PDB entry 7PW8 | electron microscopy, 2.82 A resolution | chains A and B of the 3 polymer chains in the assembly

== Chain A ==
Molecule: SMG1, Serine/threonine-protein kinase SMG1
From: Homo sapiens
Notes: EC 2.7.11.1
UniProtKB: Q96Q15 (SMG1_HUMAN); the construct has insertions or renumbered stretches relative to UniProt, so the offset changes along the chain: 311-1638 = UniProt 311-1638; 1727-1978 = UniProt 1727-1978; 2035-2056 = UniProt 1895-1916; 2088-3661 = UniProt 2088-3661
Amino-acid sequence (3657 residues; each row starts with the number of its first residue; note: 46 numbers in that range are skipped by the numbering (no residue carries them; nothing is unmodelled there); a row labelled like 1638A-1638K holds insertion residues (1638A, then the next letters in order); X marks 481 residues of unknown identity (built as UNK)):
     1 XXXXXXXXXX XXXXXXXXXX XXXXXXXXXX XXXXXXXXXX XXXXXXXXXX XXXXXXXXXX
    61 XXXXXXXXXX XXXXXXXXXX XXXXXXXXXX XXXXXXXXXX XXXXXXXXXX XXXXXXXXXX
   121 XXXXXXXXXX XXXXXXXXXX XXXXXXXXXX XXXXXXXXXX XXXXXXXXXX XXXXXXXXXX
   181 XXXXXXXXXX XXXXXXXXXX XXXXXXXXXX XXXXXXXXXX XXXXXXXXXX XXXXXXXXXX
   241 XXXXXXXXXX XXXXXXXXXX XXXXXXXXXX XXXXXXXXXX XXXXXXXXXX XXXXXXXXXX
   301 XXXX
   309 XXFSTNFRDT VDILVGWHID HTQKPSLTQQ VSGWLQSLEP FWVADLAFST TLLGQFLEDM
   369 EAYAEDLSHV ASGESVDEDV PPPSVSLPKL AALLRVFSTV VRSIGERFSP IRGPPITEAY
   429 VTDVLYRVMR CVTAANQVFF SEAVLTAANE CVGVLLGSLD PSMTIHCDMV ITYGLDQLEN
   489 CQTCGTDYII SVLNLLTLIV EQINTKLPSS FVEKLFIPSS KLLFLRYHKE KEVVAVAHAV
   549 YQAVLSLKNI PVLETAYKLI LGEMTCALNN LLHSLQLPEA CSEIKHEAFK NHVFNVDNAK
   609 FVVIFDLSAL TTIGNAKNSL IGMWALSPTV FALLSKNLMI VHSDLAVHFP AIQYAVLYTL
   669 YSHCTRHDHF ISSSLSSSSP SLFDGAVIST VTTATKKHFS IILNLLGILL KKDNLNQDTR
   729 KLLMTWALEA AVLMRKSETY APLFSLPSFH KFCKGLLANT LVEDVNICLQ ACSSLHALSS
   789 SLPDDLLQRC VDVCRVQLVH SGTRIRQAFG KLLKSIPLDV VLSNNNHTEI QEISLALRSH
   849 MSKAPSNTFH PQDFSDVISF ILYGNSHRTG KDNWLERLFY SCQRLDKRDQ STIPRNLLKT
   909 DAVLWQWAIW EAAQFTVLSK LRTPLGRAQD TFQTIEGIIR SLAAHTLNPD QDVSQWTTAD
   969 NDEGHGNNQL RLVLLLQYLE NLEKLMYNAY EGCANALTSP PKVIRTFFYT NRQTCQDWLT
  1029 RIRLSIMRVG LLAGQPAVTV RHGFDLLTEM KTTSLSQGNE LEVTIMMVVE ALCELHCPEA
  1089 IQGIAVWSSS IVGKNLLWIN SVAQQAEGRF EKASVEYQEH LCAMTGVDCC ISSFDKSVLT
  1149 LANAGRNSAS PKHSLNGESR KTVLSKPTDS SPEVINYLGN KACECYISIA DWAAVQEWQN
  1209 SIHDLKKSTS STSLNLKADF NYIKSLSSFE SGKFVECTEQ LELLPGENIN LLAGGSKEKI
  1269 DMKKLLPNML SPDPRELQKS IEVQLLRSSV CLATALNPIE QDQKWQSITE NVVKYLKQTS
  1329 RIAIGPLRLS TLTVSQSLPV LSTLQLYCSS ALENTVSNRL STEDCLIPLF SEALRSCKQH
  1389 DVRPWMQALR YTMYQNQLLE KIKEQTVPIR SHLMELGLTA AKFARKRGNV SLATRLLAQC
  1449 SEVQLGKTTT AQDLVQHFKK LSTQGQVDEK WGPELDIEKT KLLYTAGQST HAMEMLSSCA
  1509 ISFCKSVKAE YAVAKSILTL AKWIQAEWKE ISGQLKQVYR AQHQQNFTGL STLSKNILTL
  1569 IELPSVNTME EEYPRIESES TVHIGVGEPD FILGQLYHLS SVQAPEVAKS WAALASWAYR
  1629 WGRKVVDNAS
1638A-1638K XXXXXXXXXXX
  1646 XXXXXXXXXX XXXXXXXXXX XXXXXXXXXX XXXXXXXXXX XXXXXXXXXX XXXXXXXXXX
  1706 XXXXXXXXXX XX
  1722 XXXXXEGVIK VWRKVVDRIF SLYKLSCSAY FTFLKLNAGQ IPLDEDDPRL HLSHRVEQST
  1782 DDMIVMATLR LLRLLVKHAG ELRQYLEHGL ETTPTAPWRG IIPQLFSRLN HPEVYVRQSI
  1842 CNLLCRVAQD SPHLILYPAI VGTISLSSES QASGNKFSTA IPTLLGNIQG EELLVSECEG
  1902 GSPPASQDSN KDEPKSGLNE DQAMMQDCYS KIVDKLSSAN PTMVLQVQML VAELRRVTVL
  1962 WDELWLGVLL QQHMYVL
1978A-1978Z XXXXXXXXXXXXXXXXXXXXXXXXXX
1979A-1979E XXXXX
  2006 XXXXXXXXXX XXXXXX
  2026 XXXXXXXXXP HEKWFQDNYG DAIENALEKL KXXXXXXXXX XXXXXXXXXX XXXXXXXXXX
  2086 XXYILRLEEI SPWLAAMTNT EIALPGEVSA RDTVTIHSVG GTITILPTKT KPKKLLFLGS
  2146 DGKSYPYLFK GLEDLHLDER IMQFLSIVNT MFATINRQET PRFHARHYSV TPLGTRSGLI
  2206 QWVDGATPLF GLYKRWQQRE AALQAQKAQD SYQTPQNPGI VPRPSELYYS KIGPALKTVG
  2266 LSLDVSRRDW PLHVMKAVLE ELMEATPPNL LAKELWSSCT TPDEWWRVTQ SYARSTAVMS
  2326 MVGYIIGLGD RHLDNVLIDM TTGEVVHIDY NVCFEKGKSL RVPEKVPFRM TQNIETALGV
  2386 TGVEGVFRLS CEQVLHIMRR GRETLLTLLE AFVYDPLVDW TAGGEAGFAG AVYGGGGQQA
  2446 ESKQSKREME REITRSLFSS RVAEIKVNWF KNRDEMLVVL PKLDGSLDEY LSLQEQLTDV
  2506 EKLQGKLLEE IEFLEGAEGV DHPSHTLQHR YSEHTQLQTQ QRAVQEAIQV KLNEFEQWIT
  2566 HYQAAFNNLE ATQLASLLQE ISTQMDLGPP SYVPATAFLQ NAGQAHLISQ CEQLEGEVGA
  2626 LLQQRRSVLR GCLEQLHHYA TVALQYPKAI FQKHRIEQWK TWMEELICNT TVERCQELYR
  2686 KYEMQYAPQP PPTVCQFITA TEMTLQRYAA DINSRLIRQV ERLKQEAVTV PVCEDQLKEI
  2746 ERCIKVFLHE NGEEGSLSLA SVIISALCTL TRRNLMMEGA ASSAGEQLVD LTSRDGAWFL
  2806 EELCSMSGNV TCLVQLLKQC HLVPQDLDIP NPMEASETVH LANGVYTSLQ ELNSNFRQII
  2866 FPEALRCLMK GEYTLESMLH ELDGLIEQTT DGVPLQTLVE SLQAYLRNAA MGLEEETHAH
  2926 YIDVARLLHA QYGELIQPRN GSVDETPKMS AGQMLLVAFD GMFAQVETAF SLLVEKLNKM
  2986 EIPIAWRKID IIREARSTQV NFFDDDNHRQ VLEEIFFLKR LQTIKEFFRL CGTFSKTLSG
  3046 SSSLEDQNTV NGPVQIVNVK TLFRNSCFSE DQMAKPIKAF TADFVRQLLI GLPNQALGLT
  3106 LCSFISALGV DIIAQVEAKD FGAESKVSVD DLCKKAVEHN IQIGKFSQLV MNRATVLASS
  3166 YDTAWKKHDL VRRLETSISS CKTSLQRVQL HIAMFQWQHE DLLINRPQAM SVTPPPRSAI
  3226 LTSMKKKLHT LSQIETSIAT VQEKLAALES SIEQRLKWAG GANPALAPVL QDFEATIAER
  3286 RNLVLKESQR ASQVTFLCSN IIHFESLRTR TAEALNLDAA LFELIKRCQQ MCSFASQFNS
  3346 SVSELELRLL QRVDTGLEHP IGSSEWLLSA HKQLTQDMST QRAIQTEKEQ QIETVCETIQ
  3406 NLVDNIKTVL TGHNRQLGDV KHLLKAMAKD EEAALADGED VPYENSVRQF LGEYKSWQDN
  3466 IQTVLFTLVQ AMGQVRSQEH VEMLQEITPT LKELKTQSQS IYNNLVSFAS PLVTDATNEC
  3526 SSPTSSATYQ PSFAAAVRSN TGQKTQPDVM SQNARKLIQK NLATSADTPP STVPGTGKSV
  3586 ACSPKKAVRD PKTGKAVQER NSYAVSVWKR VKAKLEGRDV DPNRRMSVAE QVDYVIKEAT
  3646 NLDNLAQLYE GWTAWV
Not modelled in the structure: 1-146, 157-161, 176-190, 202-206, 225-228, 245-247, 266, 286-289, 309-310, 325-333, 348-354, 377-391, 413-426, 627-631, 683-697, 878-880, 896-899, 1061-1066, 1100-1102, 1152-1177, 1260-1268, 1306-1312, 1451-1456, 1468-1477, 1553-1557, 1574-1583, 1638A-1638K, 1658-1662, 1678-1702, 1722-1726, 1760-1778, 1866-1922, 1960-1961, 1978A-1978Z, 1979A-1979E, 2026-2034, 2057-2067, 2084-2087, 2096-2099, 2233-2244, 2427-3606
Construct notes: conflict Arg-743 (Lys in Q96Q15), Ser-1209 (Ala in Q96Q15)
Swiss-Prot annotation at these positions:
  - region: Ile-2130 to Lys-2136 (G-loop), Gly-2332 to Asn-2340 (Catalytic loop), His-2352 to Thr-2376 (Activation loop)
  - modified residue: Thr-3550 (Phosphothreonine), Ser-3556 (Phosphoserine), Ser-3570 (Phosphoserine), Thr-3573 (Phosphothreonine), Thr-3577 (Phosphothreonine)
Small-molecule neighbours:
  - AMP-PNP (ANP; phosphoaminophosphonic acid-adenylate ester): Leu-2131, Thr-2133, Lys-2134, Leu-2153, Lys-2155, Tyr-2193, Ile-2205, Gln-2206, Trp-2207, Val-2208, Asp-2339, Ile-2353, Asp-2354, Asn-2356
  - inositol hexakisphosphate (IHP): Lys-1430, Arg-1433, Lys-1434, Lys-1489, Lys-1523, Lys-1530, Lys-1617
What the authors report for this chain:
  - specificity-determining residues: Pro-2213, Asp-2339, Asn-2356 (proposed by the authors, not directly observed)

== Chain B ==
Molecule: Protein SMG8
From: Homo sapiens
UniProtKB: Q8ND04 (SMG8_HUMAN); residues 1-991 here = UniProt positions 1-991
Amino-acid sequence (991 residues; numbered 1 to 991; the number before each row is that of its first residue):
     1 MAGPVSLRDL LMGASAWMGS ESPGGSPTEG GGSAAGGPEP PWREDEICVV GIFGKTALRL
    61 NSEKFSLVNT VCDRQVFPLF RHQDPGDPGP GIRTEAGAVG EAGGAEDPGA AAGGSVRGSG
   121 AVAEGNRTEA GSQDYSLLQA YYSQESKVLY LLLTSICDNS QLLRACRALQ SGEAGGGLSL
   181 PHAEAHEFWK HQEKLQCLSL LYLFSVCHIL LLVHPTCSFD ITYDRVFRAL DGLRQKVLPL
   241 LKTAIKDCPV GKDWKLNCRP CPPRLLFLFQ LNGALKVEPP RNQDPAHPDK PKKHSPKRRL
   301 QHALEDQIYR IFRKSRVLTN QSINCLFTVP ANQAFVYIVP GSQEEDPVGM LLDQLRSHCT
   361 VKDPESLLVP APLSGPRRYQ VMRQHSRQQL SFHIDSSSSS SSGQLVDFTL REFLWQHVEL
   421 VLSKKGFDDS VGRNPQPSHF ELPTYQKWIS AASKLYEVAI DGKEEDLGSP TGELTSKILS
   481 SIKVLEGFLD IDTKFSENRC QKALPMAHSA YQSNLPHNYT MTVHKNQLAQ ALRVYSQHAR
   541 GPAFHKYAMQ LHEDCYKFWS NGHQLCEERS LTDQHCVHKF HSLPKSGEKP EADRNPPVLY
   601 HNSRARSTGA CNCGRKQAPR DDPFDIKAAN YDFYQLLEEK CCGKLDHINF PVFEPSTPDP
   661 APAKNESSPA PPDSDADKLK EKEPQTQGES TSLSLALSLG QSTDSLGTYP ADPQAGGDNP
   721 EVHGQVEVKT EKRPNFVDRQ ASTVEYLPGM LHSNCPKGLL PKFSSWSLVK LGPAKSYNFH
   781 TGLDQQGFIP GTNYLMPWDI VIRTRAEDEG DLDTNSWPAP NKAIPGKRSA VVMGRGRRRD
   841 DIARAFVGFE YEDSRGRRFM CSGPDKVMKV MGSGPKESAL KALNSDMPLY ILSSSQGRGL
   901 KPHYAQLMRL FVVVPDAPLQ IILMPQVQPG PPPCPVFYPE KQEITLPPDG LWVLRFPYAY
   961 VTERGPCFPP KENVQLMSYK VLRGVLKAVT Q
Not modelled in the structure: 1-3, 14-38, 82-132, 173-180, 276-294, 361-407, 459-475, 486-487, 512-522, 560-991
Swiss-Prot annotation at these positions:
  - modified residue: Ser-115 (Phosphoserine), Ser-469 (Phosphoserine), Ser-668 (Phosphoserine), Ser-742 (Phosphoserine), Ser-895 (Phosphoserine), Arg-898 (Omega-N-methylarginine)
  - natural variant: His-208 (H208R: In ALKUS), Arg-839 to Gln-991 (deletion: In ALKUS)

== How chain A and chain B interact ==
Residue-residue contacts (26):
  Thr-491(A) / Arg-74(B)  hydrogen bond (backbone-side chain)
  Cys-492(A) / Arg-74(B)
  Gly-493(A) / Arg-74(B)
  Thr-494(A) / Asp-73(B)
  Tyr-535(A) / Phe-80(B)  hydrophobic
  His-536(A) / Gln-75(B)
  Lys-537(A) / Gln-75(B)
  Val-542(A) / Met-350(B)  hydrophobic
  Val-542(A) / Gln-354(B)
  His-546(A) / His-358(B)
  Asp-605(A) / Phe-80(B)
  Asn-606(A) / Phe-80(B)
  Phe-609(A) / Phe-80(B)  hydrophobic
  Phe-609(A) / Pro-347(B)  hydrophobic
  Phe-609(A) / Leu-351(B)  hydrophobic
  Ile-612(A) / Val-348(B)  hydrophobic
  Phe-613(A) / Leu-351(B)  hydrophobic
  Ser-616(A) / Leu-355(B)
  Ser-616(A) / His-358(B)
  Thr-619(A) / Leu-355(B)
  Asn-623(A) / His-358(B)
  Asn-623(A) / Cys-359(B)
  Tyr-666(A) / Arg-356(B)
  Tyr-666(A) / Cys-359(B)  hydrophobic
  Ser-670(A) / Cys-359(B)
  Arg-674(A) / Cys-359(B)  hydrogen bond (side chain-backbone)
Interface residues without a listed pair, chain A (25 interface residues in all): Lys-539, Ala-659, Tyr-662, Ala-663, Thr-667
Interface residues without a listed pair, chain B (17 interface residues in all): Leu-79, Glu-344, Leu-352, Thr-360

== Overview ==
25 residues of chain A and 17 residues of chain B are in contact, with 2 hydrogen bonds. Polar pairs include
Thr-491(A)/Arg-74(B) and Arg-674(A)/Cys-359(B). Ligands of chain A: inositol hexakisphosphate and AMP-PNP. The
paper reports specificity determinants Pro-2213(A), Asp-2339(A) and Asn-2356(A).
Here chain A is SMG1, Serine/threonine-protein kinase SMG1 and chain B is Protein SMG8, both from Homo
sapiens. Entry 7PW8 (Human SMG1-8-9 kinase complex bound to AMPPNP) was determined by electron microscopy
(same publication as 7PW4, 7PW5, 7PW6, 7PW7 and 7PW9).
